Entry 1R4I (X-ray diffraction, 3.10 A resolution); this record covers chains D and B of the 4 polymer chains in the assembly.

[Chain D]
Molecule: 18-nt DNA strand
Sequence (18 nucleotides; row label = number of the first residue in the row):
    19 CTGTTCTTGATGTTCTGG

[Chain B]
Name: Androgen receptor
Source organism: Rattus norvegicus
Notes: fragment: DNA-Binding Domain
Reference sequence: P15207 (ANDR_RAT); residues 533-637 here = UniProt positions 533-637
Amino-acid sequence (105 residues; numbered 533 to 637; the number before each row is that of its first residue):
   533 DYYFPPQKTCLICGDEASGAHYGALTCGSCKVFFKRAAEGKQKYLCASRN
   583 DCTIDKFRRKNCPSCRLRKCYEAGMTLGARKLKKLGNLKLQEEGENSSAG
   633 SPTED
Unresolved in the structure: 533-539, 611-637
Construct notes: engineered mutation Ala-552 (Cys in P15207)
Swiss-Prot annotation at these positions:
  - DNA-binding region: Thr-541 to Leu-614 (Nuclear receptor)
  - zinc finger (NR C4-type): Cys-542 to Cys-562, Cys-578 to Cys-602
  - modified residue: Tyr-534 (Phosphotyrosine), Ser-633 (Phosphoserine)
Metal / ion sites: Zn2+ site 1: Cys-542, Cys-545, Cys-559, Cys-562; Zn2+ site 2: Cys-578, Cys-584, Cys-594, Cys-597
What the authors report for this chain:
  - binding site for the 18-nt DNA strand (chain D): Lys-563, Val-564, Arg-568
  - binding site for the 18-nt DNA strand: Arg-568
  - self-association interface (contacts with another copy of this molecule); pairs are residue here / residue on that copy: Ser-580/Ser-580 (hydrogen bond)
  - specificity-determining residues: Arg-568 (proposed by the authors, not directly observed)

[Interface between chain D and chain B]
Pairs across the interface (8):
  DC19(D) with Ala-552(B), phosphate contact
  DT20(D) with Ala-552(B), phosphate contact; His-553(B), salt bridge to the phosphate; Tyr-554(B), phosphate contact; Lys-563(B), base contact
  DG21(D) with Tyr-554(B), hydrogen bond to the phosphate; Lys-563(B), hydrogen bond to the base; Lys-567(B), phosphate contact
Also at the interface, not in a pair above, chain D (5 interface residues in all): DT22, DT23
Also at the interface, not in a pair above, chain B (6 interface residues in all): Arg-568

[Overview]
5 residues of chain D face 6 of chain B across their interface, with 2 hydrogen bonds and 1 salt bridge. Among
the polar pairs are DG21(D)/Lys-563(B), DG21(D)/Tyr-554(B) and DT20(D)/His-553(B). The paper reports a binding
site for the 18-nt DNA strand (chain D) at Lys-563(B), Val-564(B) and Arg-568(B); a binding site for the 18-nt
DNA strand at Arg-568(B).
Here chain D is an 18-nt DNA strand and chain B is Androgen receptor (Rattus norvegicus). Entry 1R4I (Crystal
Structure of Androgen Receptor DNA-Binding Domain Bound to a Direct Repeat Response Element) was determined by
X-ray diffraction.
